Entry 6E3H (X-ray diffraction, 2.90 A resolution); this record covers chains A and H of the 4 polymer chains in the assembly.

Chain A:
Protein: Hemagglutinin HA1
Organism: Influenza A virus
UniProtKB: Q5EP31 (Q5EP31_9INFA); the construct lacks a stretch of the UniProt sequence, so the offset changes along the chain: 11-55 = UniProt 17-61; 56-83 = UniProt 63-90; 84-96 = UniProt 92-104; 97-125 = UniProt 106-134; 3 more segments
Amino-acid sequence (324 residues; row label = number of the first residue in the row; a row labelled like 125A-125B holds insertion residues (125A, then the next letters in order)):
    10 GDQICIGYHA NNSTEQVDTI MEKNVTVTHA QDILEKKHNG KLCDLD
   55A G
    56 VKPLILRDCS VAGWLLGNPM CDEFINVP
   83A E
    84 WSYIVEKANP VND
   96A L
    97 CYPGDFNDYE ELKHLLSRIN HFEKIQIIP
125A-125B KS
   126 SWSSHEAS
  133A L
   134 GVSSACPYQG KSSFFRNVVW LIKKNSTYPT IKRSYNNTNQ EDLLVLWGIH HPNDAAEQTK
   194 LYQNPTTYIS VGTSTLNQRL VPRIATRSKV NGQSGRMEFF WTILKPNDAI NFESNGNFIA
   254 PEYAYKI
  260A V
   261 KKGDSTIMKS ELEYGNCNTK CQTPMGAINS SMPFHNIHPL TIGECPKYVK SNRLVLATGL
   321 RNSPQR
Unresolved in the structure: 325-326
Sequence notes: expression tag (10)
Disulfide bonds: Cys52-Cys277, Cys64-Cys76, Cys97-Cys139, Cys281-Cys305
Glycans and other covalent adducts: N-acetylglucosamine (NAG) linked to Asn21, Asn33, Asn158, Asn169, Asn289

Chain H:
Protein: antibody S9-3-37 heavy chain
Organism: Homo sapiens
Notes: antibody fragment or engineered binder
Amino-acid sequence (233 residues; each row starts with the number of its first residue; a row labelled like 82A-82C holds insertion residues (82A, then the next letters in order)):
     1 QAQLVQSATE VKKPGASVKV SCQASGFTFT SYGFSWVRQA PGQGLEWMGW IS
   52A A
    53 YDAKTKFAEK FQDRVTMSID TRTTTAYMEM
82A-82C RNL
    83 RFDDTAIYFC AREFRTQI
100A-100M VLGYFDWLEGNAF
   101 DMWGQGTTVI VSSASTKGPS VFPLAPSSKS TSGGTAALGC LVKDYFPEPV TVSWNSGALT
   161 SGVHTFPAVL QSSGLYSLSS VVTVPSSSLG TQTYICNVNH KPSNTKVDKK VEPKSC
Unresolved in the structure: 128-132, 215-216
Disulfide bonds: Cys22-Cys92, Cys140-Cys196

Chain A / chain H interface:
Pairs across the interface (6; chain A residue first):
  His38(A) - Tyr100D(H)
  Ala39(A) - Tyr100D(H)
  Gln40(A) - Ile100(H)
  Gln40(A) - Leu100B(H)
  Thr318(A) - Leu100B(H)
  Thr318(A) - Tyr100D(H)  hydrogen bond
Other interface residues (no listed pair), chain A (5 interface residues in all): His18
Other interface residues (no listed pair), chain H (4 interface residues in all): Phe100E

In short:
5 residues of chain A and 4 residues of chain H are in contact; the contacts include 1 hydrogen bond. The
hydrogen-bonded pair is Thr318(A)-Tyr100D(H). N-acetylglucosamine is covalently linked to Asn21(A), Asn33(A),
Asn158(A), Asn169(A) and Asn289(A).
Here chain A is Hemagglutinin HA1 (Influenza A virus) and chain H is antibody S9-3-37 heavy chain (Homo
sapiens). Entry 6E3H (Crystal structure of S9-3-37 bound to H5 influenza hemagglutinin) was determined by
X-ray diffraction.
